PDB entry 9E1U | electron microscopy, 3.10 A resolution | chains B and I of the 11 polymer chains in the assembly

Chain B:
Name: Histone H4
From: Xenopus laevis
UniProt: P62799 (H4_XENLA); residues 0-102 here correspond to UniProt positions 1-103 (UniProt number = residue number + 1)
Amino-acid sequence (103 residues; numbered 0 to 102; the number before each row is that of its first residue; numbering starts at 0):
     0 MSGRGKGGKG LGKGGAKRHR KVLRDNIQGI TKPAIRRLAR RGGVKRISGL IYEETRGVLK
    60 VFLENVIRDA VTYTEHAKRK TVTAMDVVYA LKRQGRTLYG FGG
Unresolved in the structure: 0-16, 102
UniProt features mapped onto this chain:
  - DNA-binding region: Lys16 to Lys20
  - modified residue: Ser1 (N-acetylserine), Arg3 (Asymmetric dimethylarginine), Lys5 (N6-(2-hydroxyisobutyryl)lysine), Lys8 (N6-(2-hydroxyisobutyryl)lysine), Lys12 (N6-(2-hydroxyisobutyryl)lysine), Lys16 (N6-(2-hydroxyisobutyryl)lysine), Lys20 (N6,N6,N6-trimethyllysine), Lys31 (N6-(2-hydroxyisobutyryl)lysine), Lys44 (N6-(2-hydroxyisobutyryl)lysine), Ser47 (Phosphoserine), Tyr51 (Phosphotyrosine), Lys59 (N6-(2-hydroxyisobutyryl)lysine), Lys77 (N6-(2-hydroxyisobutyryl)lysine), Lys79 (N6-(2-hydroxyisobutyryl)lysine), Tyr88 (Phosphotyrosine), Lys91 (N6-(2-hydroxyisobutyryl)lysine)
  - cross-link (Glycyl lysine isopeptide (Lys-Gly)): Lys31 (interchain with G-Cter in UFM1), Lys91 (interchain with G-Cter in ubiquitin)

Chain I:
Molecule: 151-nt DNA strand
Sequence (151 nucleotides; each row starts with the number of its first residue; numbers below 1 keep their minus sign (DC-74 is residue -74)):
   -74 CACAGGATGT ATATATCTGA CACGTGCCTG GAGACTAGGG AGTAATCCCC TTGGCGGTTA
   -14 AAACGCGGGG GACAGCGCGT ACGTGCGTTT AAGCGGTGCT AGAGCTGTCT ACGACCAATT
    46 GAGCGGCCTC GGCACCGGGA TTCTCCAGGG C

How chain B and chain I interact:
Pairs across the interface - 12 pairs, chain B then chain I:
  Arg35(B) - DG8(I)  salt bridge to the phosphate
  Arg45(B) - DC7(I)  sugar contact
  Arg45(B) - DG8(I)  phosphate contact
  Ile46(B) - DC7(I)  sugar contact
  Ile46(B) - DG8(I)  hydrogen bond to the phosphate
  Ser47(B) - DC7(I)  hydrogen bond to the phosphate
  Gly48(B) - DC7(I)  hydrogen bond to the phosphate
  Arg78(B) - DG29(I)  phosphate contact
  Lys79(B) - DA28(I)  salt bridge to the phosphate
  Lys79(B) - DG29(I)  hydrogen bond to the phosphate
  Thr80(B) - DA28(I)  phosphate contact
  Thr80(B) - DG29(I)  hydrogen bond to the phosphate
Other interface residues (no listed pair), chain B (10 interface residues in all): Lys44, Lys77

Summary:
10 residues of chain B face 4 of chain I across their interface; the contacts include 5 hydrogen bonds and 2
salt bridges. Polar contacts include Ile46(B)-DG8(I), Ser47(B)-DC7(I) and Gly48(B)-DC7(I). UniProt lists a
DNA-binding region on chain B.
Here chain B is Histone H4 (Xenopus laevis) and chain I is a 151-nt DNA strand. Entry 9E1U (Snf2h bound
nucleosome complex - ClassC1) was determined by electron microscopy (same publication as 9E1L, 9E1M, 9E1N,
9E1O, 9E1P, 9E1Q and 4 further entries).
